PDB entry 9H8P | X-ray diffraction, 1.47 A resolution | chains A and B

[Chain A (and B)]
Name: Probable vanillyl-alcohol oxidase
Organism: Rhodococcus jostii RHA1
Notes: EC 1.1.3.38; chain B of this document is another copy of the same molecule, construct and numbering; everything in this record applies to it too
UniProtKB: Q0SBK1 (Q0SBK1_RHOJR); numbering as in UniProt (aligned over 1-526)
Chain sequence (526 residues; numbered 1 to 526; the number before each row is that of its first residue):
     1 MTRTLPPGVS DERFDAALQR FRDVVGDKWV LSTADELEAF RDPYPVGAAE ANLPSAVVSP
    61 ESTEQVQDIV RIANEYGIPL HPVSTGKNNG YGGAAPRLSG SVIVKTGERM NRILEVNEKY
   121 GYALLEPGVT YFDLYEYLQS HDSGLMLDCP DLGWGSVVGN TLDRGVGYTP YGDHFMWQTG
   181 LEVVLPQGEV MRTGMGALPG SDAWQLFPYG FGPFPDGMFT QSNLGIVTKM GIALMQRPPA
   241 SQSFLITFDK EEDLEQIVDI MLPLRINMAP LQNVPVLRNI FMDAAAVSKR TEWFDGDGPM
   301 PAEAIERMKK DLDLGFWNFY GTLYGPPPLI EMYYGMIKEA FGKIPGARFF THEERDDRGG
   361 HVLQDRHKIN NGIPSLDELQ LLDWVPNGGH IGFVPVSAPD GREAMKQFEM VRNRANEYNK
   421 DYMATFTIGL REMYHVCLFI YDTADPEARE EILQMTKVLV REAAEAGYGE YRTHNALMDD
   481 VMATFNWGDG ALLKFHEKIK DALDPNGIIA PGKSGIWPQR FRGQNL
Unresolved in the structure: 1
Sequence notes: engineered mutation H81 (Ser in Q0SBK1), V394 (Ser in Q0SBK1), M423 (Ala in Q0SBK1), T425 (Gln in Q0SBK1), T427 (Ile in Q0SBK1), Y434 (His in Q0SBK1), D445 (Ile in Q0SBK1), P518 (Ser in Q0SBK1)
Covalently attached groups: flavin-adenine dinucleotide (FAD) linked to H390
Ligand contacts:
  - B3P (2-[3-(2-hydroxy-1,1-dihydroxymethyl-ethylamino)-propylamino]-2-hydroxymethyl-propane-1,3-diol), molecule 1: E38, R41, D42, P43, Y44, P45, E50, N387, G388, T443, R449
  - B3P, molecule 2: E292, K310, D311, L312, D313, R355, D357, R358
  - FAD (flavin-adenine dinucleotide): Y44, H81, P82, V83, S84, T85, G86, K87, N88, N89, Y91, G93, T106, P127, Y131, P150, D151, L152, G155, S156, G159, N160, L162, D163, G165, V166, Y168, G225, I226, V227, E378, L381, L438, Y471, R472, K513

[Interface between chain A and chain B]
Contacting residue pairs (164; chain A residue first):
  K119(A) - L262(B)
  K119(A) - I266(B)
  K119(A) - D400(B)  salt bridge
  Y120(A) - L262(B)  hydrophobic
  Y120(A) - I266(B)
  Y120(A) - A398(B)
  Y120(A) - P399(B)  hydrophobic
  Y120(A) - D400(B)
  Y120(A) - R431(B)  hydrogen bond (backbone-side chain)
  G121(A) - R431(B)  hydrogen bond (backbone-side chain)
  R164(A) - Y209(B)
  R164(A) - G210(B)  hydrogen bond (side chain-backbone)
  R164(A) - F211(B)
  R164(A) - G212(B)  hydrogen bond (side chain-backbone)
  R164(A) - F214(B)
  Y171(A) - R431(B)  hydrogen bond
  D173(A) - Y209(B)  hydrogen bond
  F175(A) - Y209(B)  hydrophobic
  F175(A) - F214(B)  hydrophobic
  M176(A) - M176(B)  hydrophobic
  W177(A) - L430(B)  hydrophobic
  W177(A) - R431(B)
  V190(A) - W487(B)
  V190(A) - A491(B)
  M191(A) - W487(B)  hydrophobic
  M191(A) - A491(B)
  M191(A) - L492(B)  hydrophobic
  M191(A) - F495(B)  hydrophobic
  R192(A) - W487(B)
  G194(A) - F485(B)
  M195(A) - G469(B)
  M195(A) - F485(B)  hydrophobic
  G196(A) - W487(B)
  A197(A) - F485(B)
  A197(A) - N486(B)  hydrogen bond (backbone-backbone)
  A197(A) - W487(B)  hydrogen bond (backbone-backbone)
  A197(A) - L492(B)  hydrophobic
  L198(A) - G467(B)
  L198(A) - G469(B)
  L198(A) - T484(B)
  L198(A) - F485(B)  hydrophobic
  P199(A) - T484(B)
  P199(A) - N486(B)
  P199(A) - W487(B)
  G200(A) - G467(B)
  S201(A) - G467(B)
  L206(A) - A398(B)  hydrophobic
  L206(A) - P399(B)
  L206(A) - R431(B)
  L206(A) - E432(B)
  F207(A) - V396(B)  hydrophobic
  F207(A) - E432(B)
  F207(A) - Y434(B)
  F207(A) - Y471(B)  hydrophobic
  Y209(A) - R164(B)
  Y209(A) - D173(B)  hydrogen bond
  Y209(A) - F175(B)  hydrophobic
  G210(A) - R164(B)  hydrogen bond (backbone-side chain)
  G210(A) - Y471(B)
  F211(A) - R164(B)
  F211(A) - Q221(B)
  F211(A) - E470(B)
  F211(A) - T473(B)
  F211(A) - V481(B)  hydrophobic
  F211(A) - M482(B)  hydrophobic
  F211(A) - F485(B)  hydrophobic
  F211(A) - S514(B)
  G212(A) - R164(B)  hydrogen bond (backbone-side chain)
  G212(A) - T220(B)
  G212(A) - Q221(B)  hydrogen bond (backbone-side chain)
  G212(A) - S514(B)
  P213(A) - G217(B)
  P213(A) - M218(B)
  P213(A) - T220(B)
  P213(A) - Q221(B)
  P213(A) - S222(B)
  P213(A) - H496(B)  hydrogen bond (backbone-side chain)
  P213(A) - I516(B)
  F214(A) - R164(B)
  F214(A) - F175(B)  hydrophobic
  F214(A) - G217(B)  hydrogen bond (backbone-backbone)
  F214(A) - M218(B)  hydrogen bond (backbone-backbone)
  P215(A) - M218(B)  hydrophobic
  P215(A) - F495(B)  hydrophobic
  G217(A) - P213(B)
  G217(A) - F214(B)  hydrogen bond (backbone-backbone)
  M218(A) - P213(B)  hydrophobic
  M218(A) - F214(B)  hydrogen bond (backbone-backbone)
  M218(A) - P215(B)  hydrophobic
  M218(A) - M218(B)  hydrophobic
  F219(A) - F495(B)  hydrophobic
  T220(A) - G212(B)
  T220(A) - P213(B)
  Q221(A) - F211(B)
  Q221(A) - G212(B)  hydrogen bond (side chain-backbone)
  Q221(A) - P213(B)
  A233(A) - R431(B)
  L234(A) - R431(B)  hydrogen bond (backbone-side chain)
  Q236(A) - I266(B)
  Q236(A) - N267(B)  hydrogen bond
  L262(A) - Y120(B)  hydrophobic
  I266(A) - K119(B)
  I266(A) - Y120(B)
  I266(A) - Q236(B)
  N267(A) - Q236(B)  hydrogen bond
  V396(A) - F207(B)  hydrophobic
  A398(A) - Y120(B)
  A398(A) - L206(B)  hydrophobic
  P399(A) - Y120(B)
  D400(A) - K119(B)  salt bridge
  D400(A) - Y120(B)
  L430(A) - W177(B)  hydrophobic
  R431(A) - Y120(B)  hydrogen bond (side chain-backbone)
  R431(A) - G121(B)  hydrogen bond (side chain-backbone)
  R431(A) - Y171(B)  hydrogen bond
  R431(A) - W177(B)
  R431(A) - L206(B)
  R431(A) - A233(B)
  R431(A) - L234(B)  hydrogen bond (side chain-backbone)
  E432(A) - L206(B)
  E432(A) - F207(B)
  Y434(A) - F207(B)
  G467(A) - L198(B)
  G467(A) - G200(B)
  G467(A) - S201(B)
  G469(A) - M195(B)
  G469(A) - L198(B)
  E470(A) - F211(B)
  Y471(A) - F207(B)  hydrophobic
  Y471(A) - G210(B)
  T473(A) - F211(B)
  V481(A) - F211(B)  hydrophobic
  M482(A) - F211(B)  hydrophobic
  T484(A) - L198(B)
  T484(A) - P199(B)
  F485(A) - G194(B)
  F485(A) - M195(B)  hydrophobic
  F485(A) - A197(B)
  F485(A) - L198(B)  hydrophobic
  F485(A) - F211(B)  hydrophobic
  N486(A) - A197(B)  hydrogen bond (backbone-backbone)
  N486(A) - P199(B)
  W487(A) - E182(B)
  W487(A) - V190(B)
  W487(A) - M191(B)  hydrophobic
  W487(A) - R192(B)
  W487(A) - G196(B)
  W487(A) - A197(B)  hydrogen bond (backbone-backbone)
  W487(A) - P199(B)
  A491(A) - V190(B)
  L492(A) - M191(B)  hydrophobic
  L492(A) - A197(B)  hydrophobic
  F495(A) - M191(B)  hydrophobic
  F495(A) - P215(B)  hydrophobic
  F495(A) - F219(B)  hydrophobic
  F495(A) - L503(B)  hydrophobic
  H496(A) - P213(B)  hydrogen bond (side chain-backbone)
  K498(A) - Q187(B)  hydrogen bond
  K498(A) - A502(B)  hydrogen bond (side chain-backbone)
  A502(A) - A502(B)  hydrophobic
  L503(A) - F495(B)  hydrophobic
  S514(A) - F211(B)
  S514(A) - G212(B)
  I516(A) - P213(B)
Interface residues without a listed pair, chain A (83 interface residues in all): E182, L185, Q187, D202, A203, Q205, S222, M235, S397, R402, A464, Y468, R472, M478, I499
Interface residues without a listed pair, chain B (83 interface residues in all): L185, D202, A203, Q205, M235, M268, S397, A464, Y468, R472, M478, K498, I499

[In short]
The chain A/chain B interface involves 83 residues from each chain; the contacts include 30 hydrogen bonds and
2 salt bridges. Polar pairs include K119(A)-D400(B), Y120(A)-R431(B) and G121(A)-R431(B). Ligands of chain A:
compound B3P. Covalently linked flavin-adenine dinucleotide: at H390(A).
Chain A and chain B are both Probable vanillyl-alcohol oxidase (Rhodococcus jostii RHA1); the structure,
Eugenol Oxidase (EUGO) from Rhodococcus jostii RHA1, mutant DTT, was determined by X-ray diffraction together
with 9GJ0 and 9H8Q from the same study.
